2BDU - chains A and B; structure by X-ray diffraction, 2.35 A resolution.

== Chain A (and B) ==
Protein: Cytosolic 5'-nucleotidase III
Organism: Mus musculus
Notes: EC 3.1.3.5; chain B of this document is another copy of the same molecule, construct and numbering; everything in this record applies to it too
UniProt: Q9D020 (5NT3_MOUSE); numbering as in UniProt (aligned over 2-297)
Amino-acid sequence (297 residues; numbered 1 to 297; the number before each row is that of its first residue):
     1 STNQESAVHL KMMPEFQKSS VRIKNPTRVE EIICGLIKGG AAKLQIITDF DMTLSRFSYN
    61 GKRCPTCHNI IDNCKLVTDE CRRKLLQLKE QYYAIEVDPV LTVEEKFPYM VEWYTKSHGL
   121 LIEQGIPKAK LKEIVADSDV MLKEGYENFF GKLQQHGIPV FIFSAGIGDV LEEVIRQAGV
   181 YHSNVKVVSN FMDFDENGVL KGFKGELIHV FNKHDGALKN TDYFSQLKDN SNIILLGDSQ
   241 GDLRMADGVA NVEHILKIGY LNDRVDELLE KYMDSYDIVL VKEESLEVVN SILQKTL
Not modelled in the structure: 1-6
Construct notes: cloning artifact (1); modified residue (12-13, 52, 110, 141, 192, 245, 273)
Modified residues: Mse-12, Mse-13, Mse-52, Mse-110, Mse-141, Mse-192, Mse-245, Mse-273 (selenomethionine; parent Met)

== How chain A and chain B interact ==
Residue-residue contacts (16):
  Lys-132(A) / Gln-155(B)  hydrogen bond
  Gln-154(A) / Arg-176(B)  hydrogen bond (backbone-side chain)
  Gln-154(A) / Tyr-181(B)  hydrogen bond (side chain-backbone)
  Gln-155(A) / Lys-132(B)  hydrogen bond
  Gln-155(A) / Arg-176(B)
  Arg-176(A) / Gln-154(B)  hydrogen bond (side chain-backbone)
  Arg-176(A) / Gln-155(B)
  Tyr-181(A) / Gln-154(B)  hydrogen bond (backbone-side chain)
  Tyr-181(A) / His-182(B)
  Tyr-181(A) / Ser-183(B)  hydrogen bond (backbone-backbone)
  His-182(A) / Tyr-181(B)
  His-182(A) / His-182(B)
  His-182(A) / Ser-183(B)
  Ser-183(A) / Tyr-181(B)  hydrogen bond (backbone-backbone)
  Ser-183(A) / His-182(B)
  Ser-183(A) / Ser-183(B)
Also at the interface, not in a pair above, chain A (9 interface residues in all): Gly-157, Val-185
Also at the interface, not in a pair above, chain B (9 interface residues in all): His-156, Gly-157

== In short ==
Chain A and chain B each contribute 9 residues to their interface, with 8 hydrogen bonds. Polar pairs include
Lys-132(A)/Gln-155(B), Gln-154(A)/Arg-176(B) and Gln-154(A)/Tyr-181(B).
Chain A and chain B are both Cytosolic 5'-nucleotidase III (Mus musculus); the structure, X-Ray Structure of a
Cytosolic 5'-Nucleotidase III from Mus Musculus MM.158936, was determined by X-ray diffraction, deposited
together with 2G06, 2G07, 2G08 and 2G09.
